Entry 9QUB (electron microscopy, 2.70 A resolution); this record covers chains B and A of the 6 polymer chains in the assembly.

# Chain B (and A)
Name: Sodium/hydrogen exchanger 9B2
Source organism: Homo sapiens
Notes: chain A of this document is another copy of the same molecule, construct and numbering; everything in this record applies to it too
Reference sequence: Q86UD5 (SL9B2_HUMAN); numbering as in UniProt (aligned over 1-537)
Chain sequence (537 residues; each row starts with the number of its first residue):
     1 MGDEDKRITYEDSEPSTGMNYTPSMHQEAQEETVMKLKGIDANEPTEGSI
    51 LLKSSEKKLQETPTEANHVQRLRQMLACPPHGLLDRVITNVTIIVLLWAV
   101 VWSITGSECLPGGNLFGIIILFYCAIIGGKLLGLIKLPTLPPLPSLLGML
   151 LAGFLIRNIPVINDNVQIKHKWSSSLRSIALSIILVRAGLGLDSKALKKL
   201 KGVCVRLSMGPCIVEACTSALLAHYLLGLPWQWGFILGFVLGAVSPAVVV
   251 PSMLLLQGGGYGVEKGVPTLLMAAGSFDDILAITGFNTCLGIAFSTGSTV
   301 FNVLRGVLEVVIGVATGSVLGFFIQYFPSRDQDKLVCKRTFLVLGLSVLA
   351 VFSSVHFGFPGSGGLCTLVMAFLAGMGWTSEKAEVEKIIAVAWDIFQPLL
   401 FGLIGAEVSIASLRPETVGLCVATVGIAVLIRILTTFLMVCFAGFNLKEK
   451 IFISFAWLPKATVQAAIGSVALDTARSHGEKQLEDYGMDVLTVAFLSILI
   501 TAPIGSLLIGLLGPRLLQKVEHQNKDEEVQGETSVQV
Not modelled in the structure: 1-78, 522-537
Swiss-Prot annotation at these positions:
  - binding site (Na(+)): Val-244, Gly-275, Asp-278, Asp-279
  - modified residue: Ser-49 (Phosphoserine)
  - mutagenesis: Glu-47 (E47A/K: Decreases Na(+) Li(+)/H(+) antiporter activity), Glu-56 (E56A/K: Decreases Na(+) Li(+)/H(+) antiporter activity), Lys-57 (K57A: Does not affect Na(+) Li(+)/H(+) antiporter activity; when associated with A-58; K57E: Decreases Na(+) Li(+)/H(+) antiporter activity; when associated with K-58), Lys-58 (K58A: Does not affect tNa(+) Li(+)/H(+) antiporter activity; when associated with A-57; K58E: Decreases Na(+) Li(+)/H(+) antiporter activity; when associated with K-57), Glu-215 (E215R: Abolishes Na(+) Li(+)/H(+) antiporter activity. Shifts the specificity of the transporter from Na(+) to Li(+); when associated with E-432. Decreases plasma membrane localization ...), Gly-238 (G238R: Abolishes Na(+) Li(+)/H(+) antiporter activity. Changes subcellular localization. Retained in the ER), Val-240 (V240L: Does not affect plasma membrane localization. Change in the substrate specificity with a preference for Li(+) over Na(+)), Pro-246 (P246A: Does not affect plasma membrane localization. Less sensitive to phloretin inhibition; P246G: Does not affect plasma membrane localization. Abolishes antiporter activity ...), Asp-278 to Asp-279 (Loss of ion transport activity; Does not rescue insulin secretion defect induced by knockdown of SLC9B2 in Min6 cells), Asp-278 (D278G: Abolishes Na(+) Li(+)/H(+) antiporter activity. Does not affect plasma membrane localization), Lys-382 (K382E: Does not affect plasma membrane localization. Decreases the substrate specificity for Li(+)), Ala-406 (A406E: Does not affect plasma membrane localization. Decreases Na(+) Li(+)/H(+) antiporter activity), 1 further mutagenesis entry in UniProt
Small-molecule neighbours:
  - 3-sn-phosphatidic acid (LPP; 2-(hexadecanoyloxy)-1-[(phosphonooxy)methyl]ethyl hexadecanoate), molecule 1: Ile-104, Thr-105, Glu-108, Leu-115, Trp-172
  - 3-sn-phosphatidic acid (LPP), molecule 2: Phe-122, Lys-169, Lys-171, Trp-172, Ser-175, Leu-176, Ile-179, Ile-183, Phe-396, Leu-399
Reported in the primary citation:
  - binding site for 3-sn-phosphatidic acid: Lys-169, Lys-171, Trp-172
  - contacts within the chain: Glu-215/Lys-460 (salt bridge), Asp-278/Arg-432 (salt bridge), Glu-215/Arg-432 (salt bridge)
  - conformationally variable residues (side-chain flip): Arg-432
  - mutagenesis - S178A, S178F, L181A, L181F, L181S, L181T, P360A, P360S, P360T: decreased growth

# How chain B and chain A interact
Contacting residue pairs - 43 pairs, chain B then chain A:
  Pro-80(B) / Phe-327(A)  hydrophobic
  His-81(B) / Asp-331(A)
  Asp-85(B) / Phe-327(A)
  Asp-85(B) / Ser-329(A)
  Asp-85(B) / Gln-332(A)
  Arg-86(B) / Gln-332(A)
  Ile-88(B) / Phe-327(A)  hydrophobic
  Thr-89(B) / Lys-338(A)
  Thr-92(B) / Phe-323(A)
  Ile-93(B) / Lys-338(A)
  Ile-93(B) / Phe-341(A)  hydrophobic
  Leu-96(B) / Leu-342(A)  hydrophobic
  Leu-96(B) / Gly-345(A)
  Leu-96(B) / Leu-346(A)
  Leu-96(B) / Leu-349(A)  hydrophobic
  Ala-99(B) / Leu-349(A)  hydrophobic
  Val-100(B) / Gly-345(A)
  Val-100(B) / Leu-349(A)  hydrophobic
  Ser-103(B) / Phe-352(A)
  Ile-104(B) / Val-348(A)  hydrophobic
  Ile-104(B) / Phe-352(A)  hydrophobic
  Thr-105(B) / Lys-171(A)
  Lys-171(B) / Thr-105(A)
  Phe-323(B) / Thr-92(A)
  Phe-327(B) / Pro-80(A)  hydrophobic
  Phe-327(B) / Asp-85(A)
  Phe-327(B) / Ile-88(A)  hydrophobic
  Ser-329(B) / Asp-85(A)
  Asp-331(B) / His-81(A)
  Gln-332(B) / Asp-85(A)
  Gln-332(B) / Arg-86(A)
  Lys-338(B) / Thr-89(A)
  Lys-338(B) / Ile-93(A)
  Phe-341(B) / Ile-93(A)  hydrophobic
  Phe-341(B) / Leu-96(A)  hydrophobic
  Leu-342(B) / Leu-96(A)  hydrophobic
  Gly-345(B) / Leu-96(A)
  Gly-345(B) / Val-100(A)
  Val-348(B) / Ile-104(A)  hydrophobic
  Leu-349(B) / Ala-99(A)  hydrophobic
  Leu-349(B) / Ser-103(A)
  Phe-352(B) / Ser-103(A)
  Phe-352(B) / Ile-104(A)  hydrophobic
Interface residues without a listed pair, chain B (37 interface residues in all): Pro-79, Leu-97, Trp-102, Ser-175, Ile-179, Pro-328, Leu-346, Ser-353, His-356, Phe-357
Interface residues without a listed pair, chain A (37 interface residues in all): Leu-97, Trp-102, Ser-175, Ile-179, Tyr-326, Pro-328, Ser-353, His-356, Phe-357

# In short
The chain B/chain A interface involves 37 residues from each chain. Bound to chain B: 3-sn-phosphatidic acid.
The paper reports a binding site for 3-sn-phosphatidic acid at Lys-169(B), Lys-171(B) and Trp-172(B); S178A,
S178F and L181A of chain B, among others, reduce growth; 9 substitutions were tested in all.
Chain B and chain A are both Sodium/hydrogen exchanger 9B2 (Homo sapiens); the structure, Cryo-EM structure of
the human NHA2-Fab complex, was determined by electron microscopy (same publication as 9QUW).
